Entry 1JY3 (X-ray diffraction, 1.60 A resolution); this record covers chains O and S of the 6 polymer chains in the assembly.

# Chain O
Molecule: Fibrinogen beta chain
From: Bos taurus
Reference sequence: P02676 (FIBB_BOVIN); residues 61-116 here = UniProt positions 61-116
Chain sequence (56 residues; row label = number of the first residue in the row):
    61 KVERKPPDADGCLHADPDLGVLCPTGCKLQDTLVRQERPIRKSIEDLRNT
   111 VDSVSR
Not modelled in the structure: 61-63, 115-116

# Chain S
Molecule: Fibrinogen gamma-B chain
From: Bos taurus
Reference sequence: P12799 (FIBG_BOVIN); residues 1-48 here correspond to UniProt positions 25-72 (UniProt number = residue number + 24)
Chain sequence (48 residues; numbered 1 to 48; the number before each row is that of its first residue):
     1 YVATRDNCCILDERFGSYCPTTCGIADFLNNYQTSVDKDLRTLEGILY
Not modelled in the structure: 1

# How chain O and chain S interact
Contacting residue pairs - 8 pairs, chain O then chain S:
  Thr85(O) with Thr21(S)
  Gln90(O) with Ile10(S); Asp12(S); Phe15(S); Tyr18(S), hydrogen bond
  Val94(O) with Asp12(S); Phe15(S), hydrophobic
  Glu97(O) with Arg14(S), salt bridge
Interface residues without a listed pair, chain O (6 interface residues in all): Cys87, Leu93

# Summary
Chain O and chain S each contribute 6 residues to their interface, with 1 hydrogen bond and 1 salt bridge.
Polar contacts include Glu97(O)-Arg14(S) and Gln90(O)-Tyr18(S).
Here chain O is Fibrinogen beta chain and chain S is Fibrinogen gamma-B chain, both from Bos taurus. Entry
1JY3 (Crystal Structure of the Central Region of Bovine Fibrinogen (E5 Fragment) at 1.4 Angstroms Resolution)
was determined by X-ray diffraction (same publication as 1JY2).
